Entry 3HXN (X-ray diffraction, 2.00 A resolution); this record covers chains A and B of the 4 polymer chains in the assembly.

Chain A:
Name: Hemoglobin subunit alpha
From: Homo sapiens
UniProtKB: P69905 (HBA_HUMAN); residues 1-141 here correspond to UniProt positions 2-142 (UniProt number = residue number + 1)
Amino-acid sequence (141 residues; row label = number of the first residue in the row):
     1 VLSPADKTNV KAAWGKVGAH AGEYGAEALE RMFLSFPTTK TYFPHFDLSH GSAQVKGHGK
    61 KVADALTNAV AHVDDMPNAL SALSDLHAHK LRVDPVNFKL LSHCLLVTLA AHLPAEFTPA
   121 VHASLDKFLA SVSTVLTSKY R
Metal / ion sites: heme Fe: His87 (together with carbon monoxide)
Ligand contacts: carbon monoxide / heme: Leu29, Met32, Thr39, Tyr42, Phe43, His45, Phe46, His58, Lys61, Val62, Ala65, Leu66, Leu83, Leu86, His87, Leu91, Val93, Asn97, Phe98, Leu101, Leu105, Val132, Leu136
Curated features (UniProtKB/Swiss-Prot):
  - binding site (O2): His58
  - binding site (heme b): His87
  - site: Thr8, Asn9 (Microbial infection: Cleavage), Lys11 (Not glycated), Ala13, Trp14 (Microbial infection: Cleavage), Tyr24, Gly25 (Microbial infection: Cleavage), Leu29, Glu30 (Microbial infection: Cleavage), His45, Phe46 (Microbial infection: Cleavage), Asp47, Leu48 (Microbial infection: Cleavage), Ser52, Ala53 (Microbial infection: Cleavage), Val55, Lys56 (Microbial infection: Cleavage), Lys56 (Not glycated), Gly59, Lys60 (Microbial infection: Cleavage), Lys60 (Not glycated), Lys90 (Not glycated), Leu91, Arg92 (Microbial infection: Cleavage), Lys99 (Not glycated), Leu106, Val107 (Microbial infection: Cleavage), Thr108, Leu109 (Microbial infection: Cleavage), Val121, His122 (Microbial infection: Cleavage), Ser133, Thr134 (Microbial infection: Cleavage)
  - modified residue: Ser3 (Phosphoserine), Lys7 (N6-succinyllysine), Thr8 (Phosphothreonine), Lys11 (N6-succinyllysine), Lys16 (N6-acetyllysine), Tyr24 (Phosphotyrosine), Ser35 (Phosphoserine), Lys40 (N6-succinyllysine), Ser49 (Phosphoserine), Ser102 (Phosphoserine), Thr108 (Phosphothreonine), Ser124 (Phosphoserine), Ser131 (Phosphoserine), Thr134 (Phosphothreonine), Thr137 (Phosphothreonine), Ser138 (Phosphoserine)
  - glycosylation (N-linked (Glc) (glycation) lysine): Lys7, Lys16, Lys40, Lys61

Chain B:
Name: Hemoglobin subunit beta
From: Homo sapiens
UniProtKB: P68871 (HBB_HUMAN); residues 1-146 here correspond to UniProt positions 2-147 (UniProt number = residue number + 1)
Amino-acid sequence (146 residues; numbered 1 to 146; the number before each row is that of its first residue):
     1 VHLTPEEKSA VTALWGKVNV DEVGGEALGR LLVVYPWTQR FFESFGDLST PDAVMGNPKV
    61 KAHGKKVLGA FSDGLAHLDN LKGTFATLSE LHCDKLHVDP ENFRLLGNVL VCVLAHHFGK
   121 EFTPPVQAAY QKVVAGVANA LAHKYH
Metal / ion sites: heme Fe near His92 (its only coordinating residue here)
Ligand contacts:
  - carbon monoxide / heme: Leu28, Leu31, Thr38, Phe41, Phe42, Phe45, His63, Lys66, Val67, Ala70, Phe71, Phe85, Leu88, Leu91, His92, Leu96, Val98, Asn102, Phe103, Leu106, Val137, Leu141
  - inositol hexakisphosphate (IHP): Val1, His2, Lys82, Asn139, His143
Curated features (UniProtKB/Swiss-Prot):
  - binding site ((2R)-2,3-bisphosphoglycerate): Val1, His2, Lys82, His143
  - binding site (heme b): His63, His92
  - site: Glu7, Lys8 (Microbial infection: Cleavage), Gly25, Glu26 (Microbial infection: Cleavage), Gly29, Arg30 (Microbial infection: Cleavage), Tyr35, Pro36 (Microbial infection: Cleavage), Trp37, Thr38 (Microbial infection: Cleavage), Phe45, Gly46 (Microbial infection: Cleavage), Asp52, Ala53 (Microbial infection: Cleavage), Gly56, Asn57 (Microbial infection: Cleavage), Lys59 (Not glycated), Phe71, Ser72 (Microbial infection: Cleavage), Gly74, Leu75 (Microbial infection: Cleavage), Lys82 (Not glycated), Thr84, Phe85 (Microbial infection: Cleavage), His92, Cys93 (Microbial infection: Cleavage), Lys95 (Not glycated), Arg104, Leu105 (Microbial infection: Cleavage), Leu110, Val111 (Microbial infection: Cleavage), Gly119, Lys120 (Microbial infection: Cleavage), Phe122, Thr123 (Microbial infection: Cleavage), Ala128, Ala129 (Microbial infection: Cleavage) and 2 more in UniProt
  - modified residue: Val1 (N-acetylvaline), Ser9 (Phosphoserine), Thr12 (Phosphothreonine), Ser44 (Phosphoserine), Thr50 (Phosphothreonine), Lys59 (N6-acetyllysine), Lys82 (N6-acetyllysine), Thr87 (Phosphothreonine), Cys93 (S-nitrosocysteine), Lys144 (N6-acetyllysine)
  - glycosylation: Val1 (N-linked (Glc) (glycation) valine), Lys8 (N-linked (Glc) (glycation) lysine), Lys17 (N-linked (Glc) (glycation) lysine), Lys66 (N-linked (Glc) (glycation) lysine), Lys120 (N-linked (Glc) (glycation) lysine), Lys144 (N-linked (Glc) (glycation) lysine)

Chain A / chain B interface:
Contacting residue pairs - 37 pairs, chain A then chain B:
  Arg31(A) with Phe122(B), hydrogen bond (side chain-backbone); Thr123(B); Pro124(B); Gln127(B), hydrogen bond
  Leu34(A) with Pro124(B), hydrophobic; Ala128(B)
  Ser35(A) with Gln127(B); Ala128(B), hydrogen bond (side chain-backbone); Gln131(B)
  Phe36(A) with Gln131(B)
  His103(A) with Asn108(B); Gln127(B); Gln131(B), hydrogen bond
  Cys104(A) with Gln127(B)
  Val107(A) with Val111(B), hydrophobic; Ala115(B); Gln127(B)
  Ala110(A) with Cys112(B); Ala115(B); His116(B)
  Ala111(A) with Ala115(B); Gly119(B); Lys120(B)
  Leu113(A) with His116(B)
  Pro114(A) with His116(B), hydrogen bond (backbone-side chain)
  Phe117(A) with Arg30(B), hydrogen bond (backbone-side chain); His116(B), hydrogen bond (backbone-side chain)
  Thr118(A) with Arg30(B), hydrogen bond (backbone-side chain)
  Pro119(A) with Arg30(B); Val33(B); Met55(B), hydrophobic
  His122(A) with Arg30(B), hydrogen bond; Val34(B)
  Ala123(A) with Val33(B), hydrophobic; Val34(B), hydrophobic
  Asp126(A) with Val34(B); Tyr35(B)
Interface residues without a listed pair, chain A (20 interface residues in all): Glu30, Leu106, Ala120
Interface residues without a listed pair, chain B (21 interface residues in all): Pro51, Val109, Pro125

In short:
20 residues of chain A and 21 residues of chain B are in contact, with 9 hydrogen bonds. Polar pairs include
Arg31(A)-Phe122(B), Arg31(A)-Gln127(B) and Ser35(A)-Ala128(B). Chain A binds carbon monoxide / heme. Bound to
chain B: carbon monoxide / heme and inositol hexakisphosphate.
Chain A is Hemoglobin subunit alpha and chain B is Hemoglobin subunit beta, both from Homo sapiens; the
structure, The structure of human carbonmonoxyhemoglobin complex to IHP at 2.0 angstrons resolution, was
determined by X-ray diffraction.
